PDB entry 8Q6O | electron microscopy, 3.14 A resolution | chains C and F of the 24 polymer chains in the assembly

[Chain C]
Name: DNA replication licensing factor mcm4-B
Organism: Xenopus laevis
Notes: EC 3.6.4.12
Reference sequence: P30664 (MCM4B_XENLA); residues 1-863 here = UniProt positions 1-863
Amino-acid sequence (863 residues; each row starts with the number of its first residue):
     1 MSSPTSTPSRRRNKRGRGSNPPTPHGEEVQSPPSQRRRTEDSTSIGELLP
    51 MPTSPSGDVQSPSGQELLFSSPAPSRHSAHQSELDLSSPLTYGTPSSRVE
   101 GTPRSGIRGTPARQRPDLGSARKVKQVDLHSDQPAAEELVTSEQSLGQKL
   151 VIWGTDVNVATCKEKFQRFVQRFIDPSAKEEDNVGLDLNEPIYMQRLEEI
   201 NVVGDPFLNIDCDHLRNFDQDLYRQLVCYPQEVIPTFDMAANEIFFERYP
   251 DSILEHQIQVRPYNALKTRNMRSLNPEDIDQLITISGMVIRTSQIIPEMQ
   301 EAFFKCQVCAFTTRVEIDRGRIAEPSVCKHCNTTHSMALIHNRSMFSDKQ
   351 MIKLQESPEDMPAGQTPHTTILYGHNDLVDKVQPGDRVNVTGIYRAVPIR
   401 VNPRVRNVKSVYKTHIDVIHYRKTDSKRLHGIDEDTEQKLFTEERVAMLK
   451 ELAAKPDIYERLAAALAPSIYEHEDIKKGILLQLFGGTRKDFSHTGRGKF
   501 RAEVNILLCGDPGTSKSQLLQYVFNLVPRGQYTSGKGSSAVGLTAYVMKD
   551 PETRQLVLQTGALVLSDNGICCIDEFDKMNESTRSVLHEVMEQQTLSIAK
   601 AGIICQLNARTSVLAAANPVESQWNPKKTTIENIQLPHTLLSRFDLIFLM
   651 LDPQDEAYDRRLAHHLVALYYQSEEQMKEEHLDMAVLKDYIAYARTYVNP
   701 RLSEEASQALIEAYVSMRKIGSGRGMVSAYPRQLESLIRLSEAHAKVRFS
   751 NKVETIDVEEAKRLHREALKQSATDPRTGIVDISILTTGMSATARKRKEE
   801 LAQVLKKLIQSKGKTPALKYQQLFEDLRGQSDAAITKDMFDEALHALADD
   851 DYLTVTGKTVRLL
Disordered / not traced: 1-151, 176-190, 425-863
Ion coordination: Zn2+: Cys306, Cys309, Cys328, Cys331
UniProt features mapped onto this chain:
  - zinc finger: Cys306 to Cys331 (C4-type)
  - motif: Ser642 to Asp645 (Arginine finger)
  - binding site (ATP): Tyr471, Arg497, Lys516, Ser517, Asn618, Arg643, Arg732, Glu735

[Chain F]
Name: DNA replication licensing factor mcm7-B
Organism: Xenopus laevis
Notes: EC 3.6.4.12
Reference sequence: Q7ZXB1 (MCM7B_XENLA); residues 1-720 here = UniProt positions 1-720
Amino-acid sequence (720 residues; each row starts with the number of its first residue):
     1 MPRDYQAEKEKCKTFLQEFYKDDEFGKKNFKYGVQLANIAHREQVALCID
    51 LDDLAEEDPELVDAICENTRRYTNLFADAVQELLPQYKEREVVHKDALDV
   101 YIEHRLMMEQRGRDPNEMRDPHNQYPPELMRRFELYFKAPSSSKARVVRD
   151 VKADSIGKLVTVRGIVTRVTEVKPMMVVATYTCDQCGAETYQPIQSPTFM
   201 PLIMCPSRECQTNRSGGRLYLQTRGSKFIKFQELKIQEHSDQVPVGNIPR
   251 CMSVYVRGENTRLAQPGDHVGITGVFLPMLRTGFRQVVQGLLSETYLESH
   301 RLVKMNKTEDDELGTEELSEEELRQITEEDFYEKLAASIAPEIYGHEDVK
   351 KALLLLLVGGVDHSPRGMKIRGNINVCLMGDPGVAKSQLLSYIDRLAPRS
   401 QYTTGRGSSGVGLTAAVMKDPVTGEMTLEGGALVLADQGVCCIDEFDKMM
   451 DSDRTAIHEVMEQQTISIAKAGIMTTLNARCSILAAANPAYGRYNPKKTV
   501 EQNIQLPAALLSRFDLLWLIQDKPDRDNDLRLAQHITYVHQHSKQPPSQF
   551 QPMDMKLMRRYITMCKSKQPAIPESLADYLTAAYVEMRKEARTNKDMTFT
   601 SARTLLSILRLSTALARLRLEDVVEKEDVNEAMRLTEMSKDSLQGDKGHA
   651 SRTQRPADVIFSTIREMVPEKGARSVKYSEAEQRCVSKGFTPAQFEAALE
   701 EYEELNVWLVNQARTKITFV
Disordered / not traced: 1-3, 22-27, 112-124, 282-290, 307-720
Ion coordination: Zn2+: Cys183, Cys186, Cys205, Cys210
UniProt features mapped onto this chain:
  - zinc finger: Cys183 to Cys210 (C4-type)
  - motif: Ser512 to Asp515 (Arginine finger)
  - binding site (ATP): Tyr344, Gly383, Ala385, Lys386, Ser387, Asn488, Arg513, Arg603

[How chain C and chain F interact]
Residue-residue contacts (51):
  Ile152(C) with His104(F)
  Trp153(C) with Tyr101(F); Arg105(F); Gly187(F); Glu189(F)
  Gly154(C) with Val100(F); Tyr101(F); His104(F), hydrogen bond (backbone-side chain)
  Thr155(C) with His104(F), hydrogen bond (backbone-side chain)
  Asp156(C) with His104(F)
  Cys228(C) with Arg224(F), hydrogen bond (backbone-side chain)
  Tyr229(C) with Val100(F); Arg224(F)
  Gln231(C) with Arg224(F)
  Ser273(C) with Arg262(F)
  Leu274(C) with Arg262(F)
  Asn275(C) with Arg262(F), hydrogen bond
  Pro276(C) with Pro174(F), hydrophobic; Phe228(F), hydrophobic; Lys230(F)
  Ile279(C) with Arg224(F); Phe228(F), hydrophobic
  Asp280(C) with Thr223(F), hydrogen bond; Arg224(F), hydrogen bond (backbone-side chain)
  Arg319(C) with Tyr220(F)
  Arg321(C) with Arg218(F)
  Ala323(C) with Arg218(F)
  Gln365(C) with Gln265(F), hydrogen bond
  His368(C) with Glu171(F), salt bridge
  Val401(C) with Thr198(F)
  Arg406(C) with Pro201(F)
  Asn407(C) with Phe199(F); Met200(F)
  Val408(C) with Thr198(F); Phe199(F), hydrogen bond (backbone-backbone); Pro201(F)
  Lys409(C) with Pro197(F); Phe199(F)
  Ser410(C) with Met175(F); Met176(F), hydrogen bond (backbone-backbone); Ile194(F); Ser196(F), hydrogen bond (side chain-backbone); Pro197(F), hydrogen bond (side chain-backbone)
  Val411(C) with Lys173(F); Pro174(F); Phe231(F), hydrophobic
  Tyr412(C) with Pro174(F), hydrogen bond (backbone-backbone); Met176(F); Phe199(F); Phe228(F), hydrophobic
  Thr414(C) with Pro174(F)
Also at the interface, not in a pair above, chain C (32 interface residues in all): Arg224, Gln281, Glu324, Ala396
Also at the interface, not in a pair above, chain F (31 interface residues in all): Lys95, Ala97, Leu221, Ile229

[Overview]
Chain C and chain F form an interface of 32 and 31 residues respectively, with 12 hydrogen bonds and 1 salt
bridge. Polar contacts include His368(C)-Glu171(F), Gly154(C)-His104(F) and Thr155(C)-His104(F). From UniProt:
8 ATP-binding residues on chain C; 8 ATP-binding residues on chain F.
Here chain C is DNA replication licensing factor mcm4-B and chain F is DNA replication licensing factor
mcm7-B, both from Xenopus laevis. Entry 8Q6O (X. laevis CMG dimer bound to dimeric DONSON - without ATPase)
was determined by electron microscopy together with 8Q6P from the same study.
